Entry 1CB0 (X-ray diffraction, 1.70 A resolution); this record covers chain A.

Chain A:
Name: Protein (5'-deoxy-5'-methylthioadenosine phosphorylase)
Source organism: Homo sapiens
Notes: EC 2.4.2.28; engineered mutation(s): ILE56VAL
UniProtKB: Q13126 (MTAP_HUMAN); residue numbers follow UniProt; this construct covers 1-283
Chain sequence (283 residues; numbered 1 to 283; the number before each row is that of its first residue):
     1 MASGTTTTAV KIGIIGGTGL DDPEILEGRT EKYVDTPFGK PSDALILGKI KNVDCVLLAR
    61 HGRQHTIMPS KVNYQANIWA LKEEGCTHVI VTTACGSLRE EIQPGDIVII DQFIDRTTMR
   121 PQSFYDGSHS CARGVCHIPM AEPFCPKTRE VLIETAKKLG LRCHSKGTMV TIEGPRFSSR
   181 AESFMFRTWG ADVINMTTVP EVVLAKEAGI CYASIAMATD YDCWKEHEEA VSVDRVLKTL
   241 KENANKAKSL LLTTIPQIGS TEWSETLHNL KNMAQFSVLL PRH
Unresolved in the structure: 1-8, 225-229, 282-283
Differences from the reference sequence: variant Val56 (Ile in Q13126)
Swiss-Prot annotation at these positions:
  - binding site (phosphate): Thr18, Arg60, His61, Thr93, Ala94, Thr197
  - binding site (substrate): Met196, Asp220 to Asp222
  - site (Important for substrate specificity): Ser178, Val233
  - modified residue: Lys51 (N6-acetyllysine)
Small-molecule neighbours: adenine (ADE): Ala94, Cys95, Gly96, Ile172, Phe177, Ile194, Asn195, Met196, Thr219, Asp220, Asp222, Val231, Val236

Summary:
Chain A binds adenine. Curated annotation (UniProt) lists 6 phosphate-binding residues and 4 substrate-binding
residues.
Chain A is Protein (5'-deoxy-5'-methylthioadenosine phosphorylase) (Homo sapiens); the structure, Structure of
human 5'-deoxy-5'-methylthioadenosine phosphorylase at 1.7 A resolution, was determined by X-ray diffraction
together with 1CG6 from the same study.
